PDB entry 6UVX | X-ray diffraction, 2.30 A resolution | chains B and A

[Chain B (and A)]
Name: Phosphoenolpyruvate transferase
Organism: Mycolicibacterium smegmatis (strain ATCC 700084 / mc(2)155)
Notes: EC 2.7.8.28; chain A of this document is another copy of the same molecule, construct and numbering; everything in this record applies to it too
Reference sequence: A0QTG2 (FBIA_MYCS2); residues 1-327 here = UniProt positions 1-327
Amino-acid sequence (327 residues; each row starts with the number of its first residue):
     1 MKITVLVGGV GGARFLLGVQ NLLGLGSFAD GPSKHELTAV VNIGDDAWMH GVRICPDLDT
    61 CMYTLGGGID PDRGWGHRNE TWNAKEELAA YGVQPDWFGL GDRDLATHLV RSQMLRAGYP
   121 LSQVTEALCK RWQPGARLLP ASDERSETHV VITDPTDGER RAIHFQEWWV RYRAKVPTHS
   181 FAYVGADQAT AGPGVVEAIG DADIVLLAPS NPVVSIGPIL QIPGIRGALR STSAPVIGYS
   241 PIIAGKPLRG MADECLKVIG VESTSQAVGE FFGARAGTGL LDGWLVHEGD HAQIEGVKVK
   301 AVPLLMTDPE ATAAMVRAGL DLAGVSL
Not modelled in the structure: 94, 248-249, 327 (chain A: 94-97, 327)
Metal / ion sites: Ca2+ site 1: Gly-92 (shared with Asp-157(A), Gly-245(A) of chain A); Ca2+ site 2: Glu-144, Gln-188 (shared with Leu-248(A), Gly-250(A) of chain A); Ca2+ site 3 near Gln-221 (its only coordinating residue here)
Curated features (UniProtKB/Swiss-Prot):
  - binding site (7,8-didemethyl-8-hydroxy-5-deazariboflavin): Asp-59
What the authors report for this chain:
  - conformationally variable residues (order/disorder transition): Tyr-239 to Glu-254

[Chain B / chain A interface]
Pairs across the interface (48):
  His-50(B) with Leu-109(A); Gln-113(A)
  Gly-51(B) with Gln-113(A)
  Val-52(B) with Leu-109(A), hydrophobic
  Met-62(B) with Tyr-91(A)
  His-77(B) with Glu-87(A), salt bridge
  Thr-81(B) with Asn-83(A), hydrogen bond
  Asn-83(B) with Thr-81(A), hydrogen bond; Arg-103(A)
  Ala-84(B) with Asp-102(A); Ala-106(A)
  Glu-86(B) with Arg-103(A), salt bridge
  Glu-87(B) with His-77(A), salt bridge; Arg-103(A), salt bridge; Ala-106(A); Arg-131(A), salt bridge; Trp-132(A)
  Leu-88(B) with Ala-106(A), hydrophobic; Val-110(A), hydrophobic
  Ala-90(B) with Arg-131(A)
  Tyr-91(B) with Thr-107(A), hydrogen bond; Leu-128(A), hydrophobic; Arg-131(A); Trp-132(A), hydrogen bond
  Val-93(B) with Val-110(A), hydrophobic
  Asp-102(B) with Thr-81(A); Ala-84(A); Asp-102(A)
  Arg-103(B) with Asn-83(A), hydrogen bond; Glu-86(A), salt bridge; Glu-87(A), salt bridge
  Leu-105(B) with Leu-109(A), hydrophobic
  Ala-106(B) with Ala-84(A); Glu-87(A); Leu-88(A), hydrophobic
  Thr-107(B) with Tyr-91(A), hydrogen bond
  Leu-109(B) with His-50(A); Val-52(A), hydrophobic; Leu-105(A), hydrophobic
  Val-110(B) with Leu-88(A), hydrophobic
  Gln-113(B) with His-50(A); Gly-51(A)
  Arg-116(B) with Arg-116(A)
  Leu-128(B) with Tyr-91(A), hydrophobic
  Arg-131(B) with Glu-87(A), salt bridge; Ala-90(A); Tyr-91(A)
  Trp-132(B) with Tyr-91(A), hydrogen bond
Interface residues without a listed pair, chain B (27 interface residues in all): Tyr-63
Interface residues without a listed pair, chain A (26 interface residues in all): Met-62, Tyr-63

[Overview]
The interface between chain B and chain A involves 27 residues on one side and 26 on the other; the contacts
include 7 hydrogen bonds and 8 salt bridges. Polar pairs include His-77(B)/Glu-87(A), Glu-86(B)/Arg-103(A) and
Glu-87(B)/Arg-103(A). Curated annotation (UniProt) lists residue binding
7,8-didemethyl-8-hydroxy-5-deazariboflavin Asp-59(B) on chain B. The paper reports conformational variability
at Tyr-239(B).
Both chains are Phosphoenolpyruvate transferase (Mycolicibacterium smegmatis (strain ATCC 700084 / mc(2)155)).
Entry 6UVX (The crystal structure of FbiA from Mycobacterium Smegmatis, Apo state) was determined by X-ray
diffraction, deposited together with 6UW1, 6UW3, 6UW5 and 6UW7.
